2HS6 - chain A; structure by X-ray diffraction, 1.90 A resolution.

== Chain A ==
Name: 12-oxophytodienoate reductase 3
Source organism: Solanum lycopersicum
Notes: EC 1.3.1.42; engineered mutation(s): E291K
UniProtKB: Q9FEW9 (OPR3_LYCES); residue numbers follow UniProt; this construct covers 1-396
Chain sequence (402 residues; row label = number of the first residue in the row; numbers below 1 keep their minus sign (His-5 is residue -5)):
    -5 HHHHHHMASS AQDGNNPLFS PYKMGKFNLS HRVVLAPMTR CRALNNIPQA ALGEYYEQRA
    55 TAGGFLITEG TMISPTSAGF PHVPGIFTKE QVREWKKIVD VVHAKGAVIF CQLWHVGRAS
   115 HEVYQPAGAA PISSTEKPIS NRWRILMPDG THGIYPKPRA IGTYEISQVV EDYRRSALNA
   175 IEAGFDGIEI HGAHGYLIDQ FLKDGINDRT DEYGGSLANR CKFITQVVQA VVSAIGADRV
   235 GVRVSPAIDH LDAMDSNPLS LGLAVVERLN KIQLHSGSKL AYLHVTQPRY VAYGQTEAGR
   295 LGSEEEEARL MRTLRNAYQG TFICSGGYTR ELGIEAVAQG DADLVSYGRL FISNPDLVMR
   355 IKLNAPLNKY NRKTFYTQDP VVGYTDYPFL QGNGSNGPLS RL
Disordered / not traced: -5 to 9, 284-297, 386-396
Sequence notes: expression tag (-5 to 0)
UniProt features mapped onto this chain:
  - region: Gly342, Arg343 (FMN)
  - motif: Ser394 to Leu396 (Microbody targeting signal)
  - active site: Tyr190 (Proton donor)
  - binding site (FMN): Pro31 to Thr33, Gly64, Gln106, Arg237, Gly321, Gly342, Arg343
  - binding site (substrate): His185 to His188, Arg283
Residues lining bound ligands: FMN (flavin mononucleotide): Ala30, Pro31, Met32, Thr33, Glu63, Gly64, Gln106, Trp108, His185, His188, Arg237, Thr280, Ser319, Gly320, Gly321, Tyr322, Ser340, Tyr341, Gly342, Arg343, Ile346, Phe369, Tyr370
From the paper describing this entry:
  - catalytic residues: His185 (proposed by the authors, not directly observed)
  - catalytic residues: Tyr190 (citing earlier work)
  - mutagenesis - E291K (6-fold): increased catalytic activity
  - post-translational modification sites: Tyr364 (proposed by the authors, not directly observed)

== In short ==
Ligands of chain A: flavin mononucleotide. UniProt lists active-site residue Tyr190, 9 FMN-binding residues
and 5 substrate-binding residues. The paper reports catalytic residues His185 and Tyr190; E291K increases
catalytic activity.
Chain A is 12-oxophytodienoate reductase 3 (Solanum lycopersicum); the structure, Crystal structure of the
E291K mutant of 12-oxophytodienoate reductase 3 (OPR3) from tomato, was determined by X-ray diffraction (same
publication as 2HS8).
